PDB entry 8FSI | X-ray diffraction, 1.46 A resolution | chain A

# Chain A
Name: Pyruvate formate-lyase 1-activating enzyme
Source organism: Escherichia coli K-12
Notes: EC 1.97.1.4
UniProtKB: P0A9N4 (PFLA_ECOLI); residues 1-245 here correspond to UniProt positions 2-246 (UniProt number = residue number + 1)
Sequence (245 residues; row label = number of the first residue in the row):
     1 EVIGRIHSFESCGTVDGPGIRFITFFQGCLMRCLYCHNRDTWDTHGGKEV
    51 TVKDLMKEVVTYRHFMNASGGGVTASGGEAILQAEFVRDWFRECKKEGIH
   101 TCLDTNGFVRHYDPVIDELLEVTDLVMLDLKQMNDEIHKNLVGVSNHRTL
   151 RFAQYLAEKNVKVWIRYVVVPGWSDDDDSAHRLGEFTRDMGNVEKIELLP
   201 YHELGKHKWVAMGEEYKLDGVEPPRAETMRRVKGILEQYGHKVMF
Differences from the reference sequence: engineered mutation E1 (Ser2 in P0A9N4), K53 (Glu54 in P0A9N4), E93 (Ala94 in P0A9N4), H111 (Arg112 in P0A9N4), K139 (Gln140 in P0A9N4), R151 (Glu152 in P0A9N4), Q154 (Lys155 in P0A9N4), E158 (Asn159 in P0A9N4), E222 (Lys223 in P0A9N4), R225 (Lys226 in P0A9N4), A226 (Lys227 in P0A9N4), R230 (Glu231 in P0A9N4)
Ion coordination: 4Fe-4S cluster Fe: C29, C33, C36 (together with S-adenosylmethionine); K+ site 1: Y35, L204, Y216; K+ site 2: D104, T105, M127, D129 (together with S-adenosylmethionine)
Ligand contacts:
  - S-adenosylmethionine (SAM): Y35, C36, H37, N38, S76, G77, G78, E79, D104, T105, N106, D129, K131, R166, V168, L199, P200, Y201, H202
  - 4Fe-4S cluster (SF4): C29, M31, R32, C33, Y35, C36, T41, W42, G77, G78, N106, K131
Swiss-Prot annotation at these positions:
  - binding site ([4Fe-4S] cluster): C29, C33, C36
  - binding site (S-adenosyl-L-methionine): Y35 to H37, G78, D129 to K131, H202

# Overview
Ligands of chain A: 4Fe-4S cluster and S-adenosylmethionine. The 4Fe-4S cluster Fe site is built by C29, C33
and C36. Y35, L204 and Y216 form the K+ site 1. UniProt lists 3 [4Fe-4S] cluster-binding residues and 8
S-adenosyl-L-methionine-binding residues.
Chain A is Pyruvate formate-lyase 1-activating enzyme (Escherichia coli K-12); the structure, The structure of
a crystallizable variant of E. coli pyruvate formate-lyase activating enzyme bound to SAM, was determined by
X-ray diffraction (same publication as 8FO0 and 8FOL).
